Entry 6WQ3 (X-ray diffraction, 2.10 A resolution); this record covers chains A and B.

# Chain A
Name: 2'-O-methyltransferase
Source organism: Severe acute respiratory syndrome coronavirus 2
Notes: EC 2.1.1.-
UniProt: P0DTD1 (R1AB_SARS2); residue numbers follow UniProt; this construct covers 6799-7096
Amino-acid sequence (301 residues; numbered 6796 to 7096; the number before each row is that of its first residue):
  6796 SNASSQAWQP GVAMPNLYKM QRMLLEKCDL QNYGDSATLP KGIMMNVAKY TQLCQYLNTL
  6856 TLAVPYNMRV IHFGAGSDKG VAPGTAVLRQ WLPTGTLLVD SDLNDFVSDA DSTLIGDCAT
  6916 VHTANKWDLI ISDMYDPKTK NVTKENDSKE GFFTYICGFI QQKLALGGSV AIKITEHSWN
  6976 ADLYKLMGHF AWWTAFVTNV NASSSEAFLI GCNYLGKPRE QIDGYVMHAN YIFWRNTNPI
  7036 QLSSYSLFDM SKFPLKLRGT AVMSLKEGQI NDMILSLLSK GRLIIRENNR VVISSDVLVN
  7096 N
Not modelled in the structure: 6796-6797
Construct notes: expression tag (6796-6798)
Small-molecule neighbours:
  - 7-methyl-gpppa (GTA; p1-7-methylguanosine-P3-adenosine-5',5'-triphosphate): K6822, C6823, D6824, L6825, Y6828, K6844, D6928, Y6930, P6932, T6934, K6935, V6937, K6968, T6970, E6971, H6972, S6973, N6996, S6999, S7000, E7001
  - 7N-methyl-8-hydroguanosine-5'-diphosphate (M7G): L6855, T6856, A6986, W6987, C7007, N7008, S7074
  - S-adenosylhomocysteine (SAH): N6841, Y6845, H6867, G6869, A6870, G6871, S6872, P6878, G6879, D6897, L6898, N6899, G6911, D6912, C6913, D6928, M6929, Y6930, D6931, F6947
Swiss-Prot annotation at these positions:
  - active site: K6844, D6928, K6968, E7001
  - mutagenesis: D6928 (D6928A: Complete loss of virus replication in human respiratory cells), K6968 (K6968A: Complete loss of virus replication in human respiratory cells)
Reported in the primary citation:
  - conformationally variable residues (loop rearrangement): Y6930 to S6943
  - binding site for 7N-methyl-8-hydroguanosine-5'-diphosphate: W6987, S7074
  - catalytic residues: D6928, E7001 (by similarity / conservation)

# Chain B
Name: Non-structural protein 10
Source organism: Severe acute respiratory syndrome coronavirus 2
UniProt: P0DTD1 (R1AB_SARS2); residue numbers follow UniProt; this construct covers 4254-4392
Amino-acid sequence (142 residues; numbered 4251 to 4392; the number before each row is that of its first residue):
  4251 SNAAGNATEV PANSTVLSFC AFAVDAAKAY KDYLASGGQP ITNCVKMLCT HTGTGQAITV
  4311 TPEANMDQES FGGASCCLYC RCHIDHPNPK GFCDLKGKYV QIPTTCANDP VGFTLKNTVC
  4371 TVCGMWKGYG CSCDQLREPM LQ
Not modelled in the structure: 4251-4263, 4271-4273, 4386-4392
Construct notes: expression tag (4251-4253)
Metal / ion sites: Zn2+ site 1: C4327, C4330, H4336, C4343; Zn2+ site 2: C4370, C4373, C4381, C4383
Swiss-Prot annotation at these positions:
  - binding site (Zn(2+)): C4327, C4330, H4336, C4343, C4370, C4373, C4381, C4383
  - site: Q4392 (Cleavage)

# Chain A / chain B interface
Contacting residue pairs (44):
  K6836(A) - K4296(B)  hydrogen bond (backbone-side chain)
  G6837(A) - K4296(B)
  I6838(A) - K4296(B)
  I6838(A) - M4297(B)
  I6838(A) - L4298(B)  hydrophobic
  M6839(A) - N4293(B)
  M6839(A) - C4294(B)
  V6842(A) - V4295(B)  hydrophobic
  V6842(A) - K4296(B)
  T6846(A) - L4298(B)
  K6874(A) - N4293(B)
  V6876(A) - N4293(B)
  V6876(A) - V4295(B)  hydrophobic
  V6876(A) - S4325(B)
  V6876(A) - R4331(B)
  P6878(A) - V4295(B)  hydrophobic
  A6881(A) - V4295(B)  hydrophobic
  A6881(A) - M4297(B)
  A6881(A) - Y4349(B)  hydrogen bond (backbone-side chain)
  V6882(A) - M4297(B)
  R6884(A) - G4347(B)  hydrogen bond (side chain-backbone)
  R6884(A) - Y4349(B)
  Q6885(A) - M4297(B)
  Q6885(A) - L4298(B)  hydrogen bond (side chain-backbone)
  Q6885(A) - P4312(B)
  Q6885(A) - Y4349(B)  hydrogen bond (backbone-side chain)
  D6900(A) - H4333(B)  salt bridge
  V6902(A) - C4330(B)
  V6902(A) - R4331(B)
  V6902(A) - H4333(B)
  S6903(A) - A4324(B)
  S6903(A) - K4346(B)  hydrogen bond (backbone-side chain)
  D6904(A) - G4322(B)
  D6904(A) - G4323(B)
  D6904(A) - A4324(B)  hydrogen bond (side chain-backbone)
  D6904(A) - K4346(B)
  D6904(A) - G4347(B)  hydrogen bond (side chain-backbone)
  D6904(A) - K4348(B)
  A6905(A) - K4346(B)  hydrogen bond (backbone-side chain)
  L7042(A) - L4298(B)  hydrophobic
  M7045(A) - L4298(B)
  M7045(A) - C4299(B)
  M7045(A) - T4300(B)
  S7046(A) - T4300(B)
Interface residues without a listed pair, chain A (24 interface residues in all): P6835, A6843, T6889
Interface residues without a listed pair, chain B (23 interface residues in all): V4310, T4311, L4345

# Overview
24 residues of chain A face 23 of chain B across their interface, with 9 hydrogen bonds and 1 salt bridge.
Polar pairs include D6900(A)-H4333(B), K6836(A)-K4296(B) and A6881(A)-Y4349(B). Ligands of chain A:
S-adenosylhomocysteine, 7-methyl-gpppa and 7N-methyl-8-hydroguanosine-5'-diphosphate. The paper reports
catalytic residues D6928(A) and E7001(A); a binding site for 7N-methyl-8-hydroguanosine-5'-diphosphate at
W6987(A) and S7074(A).
Chain A is 2'-O-methyltransferase and chain B is Non-structural protein 10, both from Severe acute respiratory
syndrome coronavirus 2; the structure, Crystal Structure of Nsp16-Nsp10 Heterodimer from SARS-CoV-2 in Complex
with 7-methyl-GpppA and S-adenosyl-L-homocysteine, was determined by X-ray diffraction, deposited together
with 6W4H, 6W75, 6WJT, 6WKQ, 6WRZ and 6WVN.
